PDB entry 9CMA | electron microscopy, 3.97 A resolution | chains B and D of the 6 polymer chains in the assembly

# Chain B (and D)
Name: Proliferating cell nuclear antigen
Source organism: Homo sapiens
Notes: chain D of this document is another copy of the same molecule, construct and numbering; everything in this record applies to it too
Reference sequence: P12004 (PCNA_HUMAN); residues 1-261 here = UniProt positions 1-261
Chain sequence (261 residues; numbered 1 to 261; the number before each row is that of its first residue):
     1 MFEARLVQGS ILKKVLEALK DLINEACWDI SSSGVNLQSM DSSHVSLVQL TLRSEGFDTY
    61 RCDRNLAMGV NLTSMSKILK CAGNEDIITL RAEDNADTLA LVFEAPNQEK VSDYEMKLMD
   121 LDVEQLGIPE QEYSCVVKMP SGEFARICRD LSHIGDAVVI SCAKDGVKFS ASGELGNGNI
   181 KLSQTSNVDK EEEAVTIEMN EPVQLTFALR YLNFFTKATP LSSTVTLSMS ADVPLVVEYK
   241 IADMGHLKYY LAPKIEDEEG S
Cystine bridges: C135-C162
UniProt features mapped onto this chain:
  - DNA-binding region: R61 to K80
  - modified residue: K14 (N6-acetyllysine), K77 (N6-acetyllysine), K80 (N6-acetyllysine), Y211 (Phosphotyrosine), K248 (N6-acetyllysine)
  - cross-link (Glycyl lysine isopeptide (Lys-Gly)): K164 (interchain with G-Cter in SUMO2), K254 (interchain with G-Cter in SUMO2)
  - natural variant: S228 (S228I: In ATLD2)
  - mutagenesis: K13 (K13R: Inhibits acetylation, recruitment to DNA damage sites, inducible ubiquitination and protein degradation, DNA replication and repair synthesis efficiencies, but homotrimer formation, nuclear ...), K14 (K14R: Inhibits acetylation, recruitment to DNA damage sites, inducible ubiquitination and protein degradation, DNA replication and repair synthesis efficiencies, but homotrimer formation, nuclear ...), K20 (K20R: Inhibits acetylation, recruitment to DNA damage sites, inducible ubiquitination and protein degradation, DNA replication and repair synthesis efficiencies, but homotrimer formation, nuclear ...), M40 (M40A: Complete loss of interaction with UHRF2), S43 to V45 (No effect on POLD3-binding. Impairs binding to ALKBH2), K77 (K77A: Inhibits recruitment to DNA damage sites, but nuclear localization is similar as the wild-type; in association with A-80 ...), K80 (K80A: Inhibits recruitment to DNA damage sites, but nuclear localization is similar as the wild-type; in association with A-77 ...), Q125 to I128 (Strong decrease in POLD3-binding. Impairs binding to ALKBH2), I128 (I128A: Complete loss of interaction with UHRF2), K164 (K164R: Abolishes ubiquitination. No effect on interaction with SHPRH), V188 to K190 (No effect on POLD3-binding. No effect on ALKBH2-binding), Y211 (Y211F: Alters chromatin-associated PCNA stability and its function in DNA replication and repair), 3 further mutagenesis entries in UniProt

# Interface between chain B and chain D
Residue-residue contacts - 12 pairs, chain B then chain D:
  R146(B) - K110(D)
  D150(B) - C81(D)  hydrogen bond
  H153(B) - K80(D)  hydrogen bond
  I154(B) - Y114(D)
  E174(B) - K117(D)
  L175(B) - K117(D)  hydrogen bond (backbone-side chain)
  G176(B) - K117(D)
  N177(B) - Y114(D)
  N177(B) - E115(D)
  N179(B) - D113(D)
  N179(B) - E115(D)  hydrogen bond
  I180(B) - S112(D)
Also at the interface, not in a pair above, chain B (15 interface residues in all): E143, R149, G178, K181, T185
Also at the interface, not in a pair above, chain D (10 interface residues in all): E109, V111

# Summary
The interface between chain B and chain D involves 15 residues on one side and 10 on the other; the contacts
include 4 hydrogen bonds. Polar contacts include D150(B)-C81(D), H153(B)-K80(D) and L175(B)-K117(D). Curated
annotation (UniProt) lists 23 mutagenesis sites on chain B.
Both chains are Proliferating cell nuclear antigen (Homo sapiens). Entry 9CMA (Cryo-EM structure of FAN1
R507H-PCNA-DNA in final state) was determined by electron microscopy (same publication as 9CG4, 9CHM and
9CL7).
